1SRS - chains W and A of the 4 polymer chains in the assembly; structure by X-ray diffraction, 3.20 A resolution.

Chain W:
Molecule: 19-nt DNA strand
Sequence (19 nucleotides; numbered -9 to 10; 1 number in that range is skipped by the numbering (no residue carries it; nothing is unmodelled there); the number before each row is that of its first residue; numbers below 1 keep their minus sign (DC-9 is residue -9)):
    -9 CCXTCCTAA
     1 TTAGGCCATG
Modified residues: 5IU (5-iodo-2'-deoxyuridine-5'-monophosphate) at position -7

Chain A:
Protein: Protein (serum response factor (srf))
Source organism: Homo sapiens
UniProt: P11831 (SRF_HUMAN); residues 132-223 here correspond to UniProt positions 87-178 (UniProt number = residue number - 45)
Chain sequence (92 residues; row label = number of the first residue in the row):
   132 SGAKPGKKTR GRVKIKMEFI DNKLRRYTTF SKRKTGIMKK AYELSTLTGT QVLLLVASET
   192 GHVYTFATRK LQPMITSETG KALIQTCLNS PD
Unresolved in the structure: 132-139

Chain W / chain A interface:
Contacting residue pairs (15; chain W residue first):
  DT-6(W) with Lys163(A), base contact
  DC-4(W) with Thr140(A), hydrogen bond to the phosphate
  DT-3(W) with Thr140(A), hydrogen bond to the phosphate; Arg141(A), phosphate contact; Gly142(A), base contact; Arg143(A), hydrogen bond to the base
  DA-2(W) with Arg141(A), sugar contact; Gly142(A), sugar contact; Arg143(A), hydrogen bond to the sugar
  DA-1(W) with Arg143(A), sugar contact; Lys145(A), sugar contact
  DT1(W) with Arg143(A), sugar contact; Lys145(A), salt bridge to the phosphate
  DT2(W) with Lys171(A), phosphate contact
  DA3(W) with Lys171(A), salt bridge to the phosphate
Also at the interface, not in a pair above, chain W (10 interface residues in all): DC-5, DG4
Also at the interface, not in a pair above, chain A (9 interface residues in all): Val144, Leu178

Summary:
Chain W and chain A form an interface of 10 and 9 residues respectively; the contacts include 4 hydrogen bonds
and 2 salt bridges. Among the polar pairs are DT-3(W)-Arg143(A), DA-2(W)-Arg143(A) and DC-4(W)-Thr140(A).
Chain W is a 19-nt DNA strand and chain A is Protein (serum response factor (srf)) (Homo sapiens); the
structure, Serum response factor (srf) core complexed with specific sre DNA, was determined by X-ray
diffraction.
